7MZH - chains E and L of the 3 polymer chains in the assembly; structure by X-ray diffraction, 2.10 A resolution.

Chain E:
Name: Spike protein S1
Source organism: Severe acute respiratory syndrome coronavirus 2
Notes: fragment: Receptor Binding Domain (RBD)
UniProtKB: P0DTC2 (SPIKE_SARS2); numbering as in UniProt (aligned over 331-527)
Sequence (205 residues; row label = number of the first residue in the row):
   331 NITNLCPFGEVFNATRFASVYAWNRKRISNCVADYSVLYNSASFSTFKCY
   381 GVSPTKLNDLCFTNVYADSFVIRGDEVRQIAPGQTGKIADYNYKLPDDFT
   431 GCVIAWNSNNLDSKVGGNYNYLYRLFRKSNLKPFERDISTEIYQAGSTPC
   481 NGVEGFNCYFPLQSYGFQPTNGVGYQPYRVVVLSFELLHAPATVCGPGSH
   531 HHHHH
Not modelled in the structure: 331-332, 530-535
Disulfides: Cys336-Cys361, Cys379-Cys432, Cys391-Cys525, Cys480-Cys488
Covalently attached groups: N-acetylglucosamine (NAG) linked to Asn343
Sequence notes: expression tag (528-535)
UniProt features mapped onto this chain:
  - region: Arg403 to Asp405 (Integrin-binding motif), Asn448 to Phe456 (Immunodominant HLA epitope recognized by the CD8+)
  - glycosylation (N-linked (GlcNAc...) asparagine): Asn331 (complex), Asn343 (complex)
  - natural variant: Gly339 (G339D: In strain: Omicron/BA.1, Omicron/BA.2 and 4 more; G339H: In strain: Omicron/BA.2.75, Omicron/XBB.1.5 and 1 more), Arg346 (R346K: In strain: Mu/B.1.621; R346T: In strain: Omicron/BQ.1.1, Omicron/XBB.1.5 and 1 more), Leu368 (L368I: In strain: Omicron/XBB.1.5, Omicron/EG.5.1), Ser371 (S371F: In strain: Omicron/BA.2, Omicron/BA.2.12.1 and 6 more; S371L: In strain: Omicron/BA.1), Ser373 (S373P: In strain: Omicron/BA.1, Omicron/BA.2 and 7 more), Ser375 (S375F: In strain: Omicron/BA.1, Omicron/BA.2 and 7 more), Thr376 (T376A: In strain: Omicron/BA.2, Omicron/BA.2.12.1 and 5 more), Asp405 (D405N: In strain: Omicron/BA.2, Omicron/BA.2.12.1 and 6 more), Arg408 (R408S: In strain: Omicron/BA.2, Omicron/BA.2.12.1 and 6 more), Lys417 (K417N: In strain: Beta/B.1.351, Omicron/BA.1 and 8 more; K417T: In strain: Gamma/P.1), Asn440 (N440K: In strain: Omicron/BA.1, Omicron/BA.2 and 7 more), Lys444 (K444T: In strain: Omicron/BQ.1.1), 16 further natural variant entries in UniProt
  - mutagenesis: Asn331 (N331Q: Reduced viral infectivity), Asn343 (N343Q: Reduced viral infectivity), Leu452 (L452R: Increased resistance to neutralizing antibodies. Decreases HLA binding to NF9 epitope. Increased binding affinity to human ACE2), Tyr453 (Y453F: Decreased HLA binding to NF9 epitope. Increased binding affinity to human ACE2), Ala475 (A475V: Increased resistance to neutralizing antibodies), Val483 (V483A: Increased resistance to neutralizing antibodies), Glu484 (E484D: Increased replication in human TMEM106B overexpressing cells), Phe490 (F490L: Increased resistance to neutralizing antibodies and human covalescent sera neutralization), Gln493 (Q493N: Reduced host ACE2-binding affinity in vitro; Q493Y: Reduced host ACE2-binding affinity in vitro), Asn501 (N501T: Reduced host ACE2-binding affinity in vitro; N501Y: Increased binding affinity to human ACE2), His519 (H519P: Increased resistance to human covalescent sera neutralization)

Chain L:
Name: WCSL 119 light chain
Source organism: Homo sapiens
Sequence (216 residues; each row starts with the number of its first residue):
     1 QSVLTQPPSVSEAPRQRVTISCSGSSSNIGHNAVHWYQQLPGKAPKLLIY
    51 YDDLLPAGVSDRFSGSKSGTSASLAISGLQSEDEADYYCAAWDDILNGPV
   101 FGGGTKLTVLGQPKANPTVTLFPPSSEELQANKATLVCLISDFYPGAVTV
   151 AWKADGSPVKAGVETTKPSKQSNNKYAASSYLSLTPEQWKSHRSYSCQVT
   201 HEGSTVEKTVAPTECS
Not modelled in the structure: 1, 216
Disulfides: Cys22-Cys89, Cys138-Cys197

Interface between chain E and chain L:
Pairs across the interface - 19 pairs, chain E then chain L:
  Tyr449(E) with Ala57(L), hydrophobic
  Leu455(E) with Tyr50(L); Leu54(L), hydrophobic
  Phe456(E) with Tyr51(L), hydrophobic; Leu54(L), hydrophobic
  Ala475(E) with Tyr51(L), hydrophobic
  Phe486(E) with His35(L); Tyr37(L); Trp92(L), hydrophobic; Pro99(L), hydrophobic
  Asn487(E) with Asn32(L), hydrogen bond; Ala33(L); Trp92(L)
  Tyr489(E) with Ala33(L); His35(L), hydrogen bond; Tyr50(L), hydrophobic; Tyr51(L), hydrophobic
  Gln493(E) with Tyr50(L), hydrogen bond; Leu55(L)
Interface residues without a listed pair, chain E (9 interface residues in all): Lys417
Interface residues without a listed pair, chain L (13 interface residues in all): Pro56, Gly58

Overview:
Chain E and chain L form an interface of 9 and 13 residues respectively, with 3 hydrogen bonds. Polar pairs
include Asn487(E)-Asn32(L), Tyr489(E)-His35(L) and Gln493(E)-Tyr50(L). Covalently linked N-acetylglucosamine:
at Asn343(E). UniProt lists 11 mutagenesis sites on chain E.
Chain E is Spike protein S1 (Severe acute respiratory syndrome coronavirus 2) and chain L is WCSL 119 light
chain (Homo sapiens); the structure, SARS-CoV-2 receptor binding domain bound to Fab WCSL 119, was determined
by X-ray diffraction together with 7MZF, 7MZJ and 7MZK from the same study.
